8W5D - chains H and c of the 4 polymer chains in the assembly; structure by electron microscopy, 4.30 A resolution (low resolution: residue-level contacts below are approximate; hydrogen-bond / salt-bridge calls are withheld).

Chain H:
Name: Heavy chain of Ab1
From: Mus musculus
Amino-acid sequence (122 residues; row label = number of the first residue in the row):
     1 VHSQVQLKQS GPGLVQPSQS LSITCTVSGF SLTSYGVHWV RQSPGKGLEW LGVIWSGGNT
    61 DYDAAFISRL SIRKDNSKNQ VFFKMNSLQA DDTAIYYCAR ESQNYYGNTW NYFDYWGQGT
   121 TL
Not modelled in the structure: 1-6, 116-122

Chain c:
Name: Minor capsid protein A1
From: Escherichia phage Qbeta
UniProtKB: Q8LTE1 (A1_BPQBE); residues 1-131 here correspond to UniProt positions 2-132 (UniProt number = residue number + 1)
Amino-acid sequence (131 residues; row label = number of the first residue in the row):
     1 AKLETVTLGN IGKDGKQTLV LNPRGVNPTN GVASLSQAGA VPALEKRVTV SVSQPSRNRK
    61 NYKVQVKIQN PTACTANGSC DPSVTRQAYA DVTFSFTQYS TDEERAFVRT ELAALLASPL
   121 LIDAIDQLNP A
Not modelled in the structure: 56-59

Interface between chain H and chain c:
Residue-residue contacts - 10 pairs, chain H then chain c:
  S28(H) - G15(c)
  G29(H) - G15(c)
  S31(H) - N10(c)
  S31(H) - I11(c)
  S34(H) - A117(c)
  N79(H) - N10(c)
  N104(H) - A117(c)
  N104(H) - S118(c)
  N104(H) - P119(c)
  Y106(H) - P119(c)
Also at the interface, not in a pair above, chain H (10 interface residues in all): V27, F30, N76
Also at the interface, not in a pair above, chain c (10 interface residues in all): T7, G9, D14, L120

Summary:
Chain H and chain c each contribute 10 residues to their interface.
Chain H is Heavy chain of Ab1 (Mus musculus) and chain c is Minor capsid protein A1 (Escherichia phage Qbeta);
the structure, Cryo-EM structure of Qb-Ab1, was determined by electron microscopy (same publication as 8W5E,
8W5F, 8W5G, 8W5L, 8W5M, 8W5N and 8 further entries).
